7MDU - chains H and A of the 6 polymer chains in the assembly; structure by electron microscopy, 3.30 A resolution.

# Chain H
Protein: Rh.33104 mAb.1 Heavy Chain
Source organism: Macaca mulatta
Amino-acid sequence (116 residues; numbered 1 to 113 plus 4 insertion-coded residues; 1 number in that range is skipped by the numbering (no residue carries it; nothing is unmodelled there); the number before each row is that of its first residue; a row labelled like 82A-82C holds insertion residues (82A, then the next letters in order)):
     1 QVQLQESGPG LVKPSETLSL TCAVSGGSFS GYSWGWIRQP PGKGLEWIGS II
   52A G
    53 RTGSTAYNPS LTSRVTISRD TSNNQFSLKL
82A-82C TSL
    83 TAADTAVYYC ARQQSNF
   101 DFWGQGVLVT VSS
Disordered / not traced: 112-113
Cystine bridges: Cys22-Cys92

# Chain A
Protein: Surface protein gp120
Source organism: Human immunodeficiency virus 1
UniProtKB: Q2N0S6 (Q2N0S6_9HIV1); the construct lacks a stretch of the UniProt sequence and is renumbered around it, so the offset changes along the chain: 31-144 = UniProt 30-143; 153-184 = UniProt 144-175; 188-309 = UniProt 187-308; 312-323 = UniProt 309-320; 2 more segments
Amino-acid sequence (513 residues; each row starts with the number of its first residue; note: 14 numbers in that range are skipped by the numbering (no residue carries them; nothing is unmodelled there); a row labelled like 184A-184K holds insertion residues (184A, then the next letters in order); numbers below 1 keep their minus sign (Met-1 is residue -1)):
    -1 MKRGLCCVLL LCGAVFVSPS QEIHARFRRG ARAENLWVTV YYGVPVWKDA ETTLFCASDA
    59 KAYETEKHNV WATHACVPTD PNPQEIHLEN VTEEFNMWKN NMVEQMHEDI ISLWDQSLKP
   119 CVKLTPLCVT LQCTNVTNNI TDDMRG
   153 ELKNCSFNMT TELRDKKQKV YSLFYRLDVV QI
184A-184K NENQGNRSNNS
   188 NKEYRLINCN TSAITQACPK VSFEPIPIHY CAPAGFAILK CKDKKFNGTG PCPSVSTVQC
   248 THGIKPVVST QLLLNGSLAE EEVIIRSENI TNNAKNILVQ LNTPVQINCT RPNNNTVKSI
   308 RI
   312 GPGQAFYYTG DI
  323A I
   324 GDIRQAHCNV SKATWNETLG KVVKQLRKHF GNNTIIRFAQ SSGGDLEVTT HSFNCGGEFF
   384 YCNTSGLFNS TWISNTS
   402 VQGSNSTGSN DSITLPCRIK QIINMWQRIG QAMYAPPIQG VIRCVSNITG LILTRDGGST
   462 NSTTETFRPG GGDMRDNWRS ELYKYKVVKI EPLGVAPTRC KRRVVGRRRR RR
Disordered / not traced: -1 to 32, 58-65, 184A-184K, 402-409, 507-513
Differences from the reference sequence: initiating methionine (-1); expression tag (0-30, 512-513); conflict Glu106 (Thr105 in Q2N0S6), Ile271 (Met270 in Q2N0S6), Leu288 (Phe287 in Q2N0S6), Val304 (Arg303 in Q2N0S6), Tyr319 (Ala316 in Q2N0S6), Asn332 (Thr330 in Q2N0S6), Gln363 (Asn361 in Q2N0S6), Cys501 (Ala498 in Q2N0S6), Arg509 (Glu506 in Q2N0S6), Arg510 (Lys507 in Q2N0S6)
Cystine bridges: Cys54-Cys74, Cys119-Cys205, Cys126-Cys196, Cys131-Cys157, Cys218-Cys247, Cys228-Cys239, Cys296-Cys331, Cys378-Cys445, Cys385-Cys418
Covalent attachments: N-acetylglucosamine (NAG) linked to Asn88, Asn133, Asn137, Asn156, Asn160, Asn197, Asn234, Asn262, Asn276, Asn295, Asn301, Asn332, Asn339, Asn355, Asn386, Asn392, Asn398, Asn448

# Interface between chain H and chain A
Contacting residue pairs (17):
  Gln1(H) - Ser400(A)  hydrogen bond (side chain-backbone)
  Ser30(H) - Thr290(A)
  Gly31(H) - Asn289(A)  hydrogen bond (backbone-side chain)
  Gly31(H) - Thr290(A)
  Gly31(H) - Lys344(A)
  Tyr32(H) - Glu340(A)  hydrogen bond
  Tyr32(H) - Lys344(A)
  Ser33(H) - Glu268(A)
  Ile52(H) - Glu267(A)
  Arg53(H) - Leu265(A)
  Arg53(H) - Ala266(A)  hydrogen bond (side chain-backbone)
  Arg53(H) - Glu267(A)
  Arg53(H) - Asn289(A)  hydrogen bond (side chain-backbone)
  Gln96(H) - Lys344(A)
  Gln96(H) - Lys347(A)  hydrogen bond
  Ser97(H) - Glu269(A)  hydrogen bond (backbone-side chain)
  Asp101(H) - Lys347(A)  salt bridge
Also at the interface, not in a pair above, chain H (12 interface residues in all): Thr54, Gln95
Also at the interface, not in a pair above, chain A (12 interface residues in all): Lys231

# Summary
The chain H/chain A interface involves 12 residues from each chain; the contacts include 7 hydrogen bonds and
1 salt bridge. Polar contacts include Asp101(H)-Lys347(A), Gln1(H)-Ser400(A) and Gly31(H)-Asn289(A).
N-acetylglucosamine is covalently linked to Asn88(A), Asn133(A), Asn137(A), Asn156(A), Asn160(A) and Asn197(A)
and 12 more.
Here chain H is Rh.33104 mAb.1 Heavy Chain (Macaca mulatta) and chain A is Surface protein gp120 (Human
immunodeficiency virus 1). Entry 7MDU (BG505 SOSIP MD39 in complex with the monoclonal antibodies Rh.33104
mAb.1 and RM20A3) was determined by electron microscopy together with 7MDT and 7MEP from the same study.
